208L - chain A; structure by X-ray diffraction, 2.20 A resolution.

[Chain A]
Protein: Lysozyme
From: Homo sapiens
Notes: EC 3.2.1.17
Reference sequence: P00695 (LYC_HUMAN); residues 1-130 here correspond to UniProt positions 19-148 (UniProt number = residue number + 18)
Sequence (130 residues; row label = number of the first residue in the row):
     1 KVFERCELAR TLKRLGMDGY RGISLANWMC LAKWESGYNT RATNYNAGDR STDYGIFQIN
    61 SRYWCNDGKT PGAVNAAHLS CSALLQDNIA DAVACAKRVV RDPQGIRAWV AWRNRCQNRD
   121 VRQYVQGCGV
Cystine bridges: Cys6-Cys128, Cys30-Cys116, Cys65-Cys81
Covalently attached groups: cysteine (CYS) linked to Cys95
Sequence notes: engineered mutation Ala77 (Cys95 in P00695)
Small-molecule neighbours: cysteine (CYS): Trp64, His78, Leu79, Arg98

[In short]
Bound to chain A: cysteine.
Chain A is Lysozyme (Homo sapiens); the structure, Mutant human lysozyme C77A, was determined by X-ray
diffraction together with 207L from the same study.
